Entry 8H3H (electron microscopy, 3.15 A resolution); this record covers chains E and F of the 6 polymer chains in the assembly.

[Chain E]
Molecule: ATPase family AAA domain-containing protein 2
From: Homo sapiens
Notes: EC 3.6.1.-
Reference sequence: Q6PL18 (ATAD2_HUMAN); the construct lacks a stretch of the UniProt sequence and is renumbered around it, so the offset changes along the chain: 403-945 = UniProt 403-945; 1103-1140 = UniProt 946-983; 1141-1320 = UniProt 1118-1297; 1321-1390 = UniProt 1321-1390
Sequence (831 residues; each row starts with the number of its first residue; note: 157 numbers in that range are skipped by the numbering (no residue carries them; nothing is unmodelled there)):
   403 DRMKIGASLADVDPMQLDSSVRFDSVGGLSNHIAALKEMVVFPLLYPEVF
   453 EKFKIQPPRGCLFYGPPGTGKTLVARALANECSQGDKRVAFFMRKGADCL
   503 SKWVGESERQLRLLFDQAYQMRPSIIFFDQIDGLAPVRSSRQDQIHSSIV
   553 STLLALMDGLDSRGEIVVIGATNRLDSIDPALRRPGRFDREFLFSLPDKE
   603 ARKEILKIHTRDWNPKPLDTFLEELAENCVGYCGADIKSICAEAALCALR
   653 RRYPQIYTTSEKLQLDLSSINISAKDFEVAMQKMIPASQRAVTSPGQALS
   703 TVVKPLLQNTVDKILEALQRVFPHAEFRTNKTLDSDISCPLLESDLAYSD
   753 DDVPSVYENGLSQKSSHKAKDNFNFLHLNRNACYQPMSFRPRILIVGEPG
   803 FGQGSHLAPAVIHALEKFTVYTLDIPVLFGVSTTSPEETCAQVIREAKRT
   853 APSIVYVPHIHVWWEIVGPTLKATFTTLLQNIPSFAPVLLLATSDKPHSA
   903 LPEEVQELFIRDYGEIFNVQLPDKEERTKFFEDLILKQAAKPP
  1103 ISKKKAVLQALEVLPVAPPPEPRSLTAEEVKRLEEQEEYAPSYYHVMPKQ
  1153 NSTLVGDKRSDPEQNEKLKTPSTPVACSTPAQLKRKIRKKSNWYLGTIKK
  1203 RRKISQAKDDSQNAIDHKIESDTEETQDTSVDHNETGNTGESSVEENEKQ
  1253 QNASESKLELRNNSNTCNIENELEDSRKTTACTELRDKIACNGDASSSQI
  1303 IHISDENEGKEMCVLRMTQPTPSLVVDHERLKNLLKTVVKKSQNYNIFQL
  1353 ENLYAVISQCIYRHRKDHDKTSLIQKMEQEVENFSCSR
Not modelled in the structure: 403-421, 729-785, 1103-1329
Construct notes: engineered mutation Gln532 (Glu in Q6PL18)
Ligand contacts:
  - ATP (adenosine-5'-triphosphate), molecule 1: Ser427, Val428, Gly429, Leu431, Pro468, Pro469, Gly470, Thr471, Gly472, Lys473, Thr474, Leu475, Arg478, Gln532, Asn575, Ile607, His611, Gly636, Ala637, Lys640
  - ATP, molecule 2: Asp560, Arg586, Arg589
UniProt features mapped onto this chain:
  - binding site (ATP): Gly467 to Thr474
  - modified residue: Ser410 (Phosphoserine), Ser746 (Phosphoserine), Ser751 (Phosphoserine), Ser1162 (Phosphoserine), Thr1172 (Phosphothreonine), Thr1175 (Phosphothreonine), Thr1199 (Phosphothreonine), Ser1223 (Phosphoserine), Ser1256 (Phosphoserine), Ser1258 (Phosphoserine), Ser1266 (Phosphoserine), Thr1323 (Phosphothreonine)
  - cross-link (Glycyl lysine isopeptide (Lys-Gly)): Lys1151 (interchain with G-Cter in SUMO2), Lys1171 (interchain with G-Cter in SUMO2), Lys1259 (interchain with G-Cter in SUMO2)
What the authors report for this chain:
  - mutagenesis - E532Q: increased stability
  - binding site for ATP: Arg586, Arg589
  - mutagenesis - D415A/E532Q/R540A: decreased stability

[Chain F]
Molecule: ATPase family AAA domain-containing protein 2
From: Homo sapiens
Notes: EC 3.6.1.-
Reference sequence: Q6PL18 (ATAD2_HUMAN); the construct lacks a stretch of the UniProt sequence and is renumbered around it, so the offset changes along the chain: 403-944 = UniProt 403-944; 1102-1140 = UniProt 945-983; 1141-1320 = UniProt 1118-1297; 1321-1390 = UniProt 1321-1390
Sequence (831 residues; each row starts with the number of its first residue; note: 157 numbers in that range are skipped by the numbering (no residue carries them; nothing is unmodelled there)):
   403 DRMKIGASLADVDPMQLDSSVRFDSVGGLSNHIAALKEMVVFPLLYPEVF
   453 EKFKIQPPRGCLFYGPPGTGKTLVARALANECSQGDKRVAFFMRKGADCL
   503 SKWVGESERQLRLLFDQAYQMRPSIIFFDQIDGLAPVRSSRQDQIHSSIV
   553 STLLALMDGLDSRGEIVVIGATNRLDSIDPALRRPGRFDREFLFSLPDKE
   603 ARKEILKIHTRDWNPKPLDTFLEELAENCVGYCGADIKSICAEAALCALR
   653 RRYPQIYTTSEKLQLDLSSINISAKDFEVAMQKMIPASQRAVTSPGQALS
   703 TVVKPLLQNTVDKILEALQRVFPHAEFRTNKTLDSDISCPLLESDLAYSD
   753 DDVPSVYENGLSQKSSHKAKDNFNFLHLNRNACYQPMSFRPRILIVGEPG
   803 FGQGSHLAPAVIHALEKFTVYTLDIPVLFGVSTTSPEETCAQVIREAKRT
   853 APSIVYVPHIHVWWEIVGPTLKATFTTLLQNIPSFAPVLLLATSDKPHSA
   903 LPEEVQELFIRDYGEIFNVQLPDKEERTKFFEDLILKQAAKP
  1102 PISKKKAVLQALEVLPVAPPPEPRSLTAEEVKRLEEQEEYAPSYYHVMPK
  1152 QNSTLVGDKRSDPEQNEKLKTPSTPVACSTPAQLKRKIRKKSNWYLGTIK
  1202 KRRKISQAKDDSQNAIDHKIESDTEETQDTSVDHNETGNTGESSVEENEK
  1252 QQNASESKLELRNNSNTCNIENELEDSRKTTACTELRDKIACNGDASSSQ
  1302 IIHISDENEGKEMCVLRMTQPTPSLVVDHERLKNLLKTVVKKSQNYNIFQ
  1352 LENLYAVISQCIYRHRKDHDKTSLIQKMEQEVENFSCSR
Not modelled in the structure: 403-421, 689-695, 728-782, 1102-1330, 1390
Construct notes: engineered mutation Gln532 (Glu in Q6PL18)
Ligand contacts: ATP (adenosine-5'-triphosphate): Ser427, Val428, Gly429, Leu431, Pro468, Pro469, Gly470, Thr471, Gly472, Lys473, Thr474, Leu475, Arg478, Asp531, Gln532, Ile607, His611, Gly636, Ala637, Lys640
UniProt features mapped onto this chain:
  - binding site (ATP): Gly467 to Thr474
  - modified residue: Ser410 (Phosphoserine), Ser746 (Phosphoserine), Ser751 (Phosphoserine), Ser1162 (Phosphoserine), Thr1172 (Phosphothreonine), Thr1175 (Phosphothreonine), Thr1199 (Phosphothreonine), Ser1223 (Phosphoserine), Ser1256 (Phosphoserine), Ser1258 (Phosphoserine), Ser1266 (Phosphoserine), Thr1323 (Phosphothreonine)
  - cross-link (Glycyl lysine isopeptide (Lys-Gly)): Lys1151 (interchain with G-Cter in SUMO2), Lys1171 (interchain with G-Cter in SUMO2), Lys1259 (interchain with G-Cter in SUMO2)
What the authors report for this chain:
  - mutagenesis - E532Q: increased stability
  - binding site for ATP: Arg586, Arg589
  - mutagenesis - D415A/E532Q/R540A: decreased stability
  - self-association interface (contacts with another copy of this molecule); pairs are residue here / residue on that copy: Arg540-Asp415 (salt bridge)

[Chain E / chain F interface]
Pairs across the interface - 70 pairs, chain E then chain F:
  Ala436(E) - Tyr659(F)
  Glu440(E) - Arg652(F)  salt bridge
  Glu440(E) - Tyr659(F)  hydrogen bond
  Phe444(E) - Ile658(F)  hydrophobic
  Phe444(E) - Tyr659(F)  hydrophobic
  Leu447(E) - Ser662(F)
  Leu447(E) - Glu663(F)
  Leu447(E) - Lys664(F)
  Tyr448(E) - Ile658(F)  hydrophobic
  Tyr448(E) - Ser662(F)
  Tyr448(E) - Lys664(F)
  Tyr448(E) - Leu667(F)  hydrophobic
  Glu450(E) - Lys664(F)  salt bridge
  Glu450(E) - Leu669(F)
  Val451(E) - Leu669(F)  hydrophobic
  Lys454(E) - Asn616(F)
  Lys454(E) - Leu669(F)  hydrogen bond (side chain-backbone)
  Phe455(E) - Trp615(F)
  Phe455(E) - Asn616(F)
  Phe455(E) - Ala647(F)  hydrophobic
  Phe455(E) - Ile672(F)
  Ile457(E) - Ala644(F)  hydrophobic
  Ile457(E) - Ala647(F)  hydrophobic
  Gln458(E) - Lys640(F)
  Asp488(E) - Glu663(F)
  Val506(E) - Lys504(F)
  Gly507(E) - Lys504(F)
  Glu508(E) - Lys504(F)  salt bridge
  Arg511(E) - Lys504(F)
  Val539(E) - Arg576(F)
  Arg540(E) - Asp534(F)  salt bridge
  Arg540(E) - Arg576(F)  hydrogen bond (backbone-side chain)
  Ser542(E) - Val539(F)
  Arg543(E) - Arg543(F)
  Gln544(E) - Arg543(F)
  Gln546(E) - Pro538(F)
  Gln546(E) - Arg543(F)
  Gln546(E) - Gln544(F)  hydrogen bond
  Leu556(E) - Gln532(F)
  Asp581(E) - Arg576(F)  salt bridge
  Arg586(E) - Pro469(F)
  Arg586(E) - Gly470(F)
  Pro587(E) - Asp638(F)
  Arg592(E) - Glu645(F)  salt bridge
  Arg592(E) - Leu648(F)
  Tyr786(E) - Ile1363(F)
  Tyr786(E) - Tyr1364(F)
  Tyr786(E) - Arg1367(F)
  Gln787(E) - Tyr1364(F)
  Pro788(E) - Tyr1364(F)
  Met789(E) - Tyr1356(F)  hydrophobic
  Met789(E) - Ser1360(F)
  Met789(E) - Gln1361(F)
  Phe791(E) - Glu1353(F)
  Glu839(E) - Phe831(F)
  Glu840(E) - Gly832(F)
  Glu840(E) - Val833(F)
  Glu840(E) - Ser834(F)  hydrogen bond (side chain-backbone)
  Ala875(E) - Ile868(F)  hydrophobic
  Thr876(E) - Ile827(F)
  Thr879(E) - Pro828(F)
  Leu880(E) - Pro828(F)  hydrophobic
  Gln882(E) - Phe1350(F)
  Ser886(E) - Glu1353(F)  hydrogen bond
  Phe887(E) - Glu1353(F)
  Phe887(E) - Ala1357(F)  hydrophobic
  Asp914(E) - Ser1387(F)
  Tyr915(E) - Gln1351(F)
  Tyr915(E) - Asn1354(F)
  Tyr915(E) - Cys1388(F)
Also at the interface, not in a pair above, chain E (56 interface residues in all): Ala437, Lys439, Lys456, Pro460, Ser550, Ala557, Pro582, Ala583, Arg589, Glu593, Pro725, Ser837, Thr872
Also at the interface, not in a pair above, chain F (61 interface residues in all): Lys497, Ser541, His548, Asn575, Asp614, Ala637, Ser641, Cys643, Leu651, Ser670, Ile674, Ile687, His808, Phe1386

[In short]
The interface between chain E and chain F involves 56 residues on one side and 61 on the other; the contacts
include 6 hydrogen bonds and 6 salt bridges. Polar contacts include Glu440(E)-Arg652(F), Glu450(E)-Lys664(F)
and Glu508(E)-Lys504(F). From the paper: a binding site for ATP at Arg586(E), Arg589(E) and Arg586(F) among
others; E532Q of chain E increases stability; 4 substitutions were tested in all.
Both chains are ATPase family AAA domain-containing protein 2 (Homo sapiens). Entry 8H3H (Human ATAD2 Walker B
mutant, ATP state) was determined by electron microscopy together with 8JUW, 8JUY and 8JUZ from the same
study.
